PDB entry 5O7A | X-ray diffraction, 2.50 A resolution | chains B and F of the 6 polymer chains in the assembly

# Chain B
Name: Tubulin beta-2B chain
From: Bos taurus
Reference sequence: Q6B856 (TBB2B_BOVIN); the author numbering skips numbers that UniProt does not, so the offset changes along the chain: 1-42 = UniProt 1-42; 45-360 = UniProt 43-358; 369-455 = UniProt 359-445
Sequence (445 residues; numbered 1 to 455; 10 numbers in that range are skipped by the numbering (no residue carries them; nothing is unmodelled there); the number before each row is that of its first residue):
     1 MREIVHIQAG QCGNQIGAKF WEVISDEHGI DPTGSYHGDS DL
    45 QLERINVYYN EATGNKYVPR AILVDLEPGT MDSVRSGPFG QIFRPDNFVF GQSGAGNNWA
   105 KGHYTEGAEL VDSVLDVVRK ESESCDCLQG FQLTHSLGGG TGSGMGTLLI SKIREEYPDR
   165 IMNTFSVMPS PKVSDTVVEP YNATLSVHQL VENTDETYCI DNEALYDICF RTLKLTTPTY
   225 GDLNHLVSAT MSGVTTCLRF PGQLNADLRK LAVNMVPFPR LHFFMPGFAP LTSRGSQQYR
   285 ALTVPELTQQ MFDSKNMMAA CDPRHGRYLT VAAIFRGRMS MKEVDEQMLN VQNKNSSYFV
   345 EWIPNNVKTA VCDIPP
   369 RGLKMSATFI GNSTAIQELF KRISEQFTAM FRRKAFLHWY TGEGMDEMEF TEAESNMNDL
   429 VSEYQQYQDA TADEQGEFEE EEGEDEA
Unresolved in the structure: 276-281, 438-455
Ion coordination: Mg2+: Q11 (together with GDP)
Ligand contacts:
  - 9N5 ((2R)-2-(3-ethynylquinolin-6-yl)oxy-2-methoxy-N-[(1E)-1-methoxyimino-2-methyl-propan-2-yl]ethanamide): Y52, Q136, N167, F169, E200, Y202, V238, T239, C241, L242, L248, L252, L255, N258, M259, A316, A317, I318, K352, T353, A354, T376, I378
  - GDP (guanosine-5'-diphosphate): G10, Q11, C12, Q15, I16, D69, N101, S140, G142, G143, G144, T145, G146, S147, V171, P173, V177, D179, E183, N206, L209, Y224, L227, N228
Swiss-Prot annotation at these positions:
  - motif: M1 to I4 (MREI motif)
  - binding site (GTP): Q11, E71, S140, G144, T145, G146, N206, N228
  - binding site (Mg(2+)): E71
  - modified residue: S40 (Phosphoserine), T57 (Phosphothreonine), K60 (N6-acetyllysine), S174 (Phosphoserine), T287 (Phosphothreonine), T292 (Phosphothreonine), R320 (Omega-N-methylarginine), E448 (5-glutamyl polyglutamate)
  - cross-link (Glycyl lysine isopeptide (Lys-Gly)): K60 (interchain with G-Cter in ubiquitin), K326 (interchain with G-Cter in ubiquitin)
What the authors report for this chain:
  - binding site for 9N5: Y52, Q136, F169, E200, Y202, V238, T239, L242, L248, L252, L255, I318, K352, A354, I378
  - conformationally variable residues (loop rearrangement): L248, N249

# Chain F
Name: Uncharacterized protein
From: Gallus gallus
Reference sequence: E1BQ43 (E1BQ43_CHICK); residue numbers follow UniProt; this construct covers 1-378
Sequence (384 residues; each row starts with the number of its first residue):
     1 MYTFVVRDEN SSVYAEVSRL LLATGQWKRL RKDNPRFNLM LGERNRLPFG RLGHEPGLVQ
    61 LVNYYRGADK LCRKASLVKL IKTSPELSES CTWFPESYVI YPTNLKTPVA PAQNGIRHLI
   121 NNTRTDEREV FLAAYNRRRE GREGNVWIAK SSAGAKGEGI LISSEASELL DFIDEQGQVH
   181 VIQKYLEKPL LLEPGHRKFD IRSWVLVDHL YNIYLYREGV LRTSSEPYNS ANFQDKTCHL
   241 TNHCIQKEYS KNYGRYEEGN EMFFEEFNQY LMDALNTTLE NSILLQIKHI IRSCLMCIEP
   301 AISTKHLHYQ SFQLFGFDFM VDEELKVWLI EVNGAPACAQ KLYAELCQGI VDVAISSVFP
   361 LADTGQKTSQ PTSIFIKLHH HHHH
Unresolved in the structure: 88-90, 99-145, 149-184, 197, 223-239, 247-256, 363-372, 379-384
Construct notes: expression tag (379-384)
Ligand contacts: AMP-PCP (ACP; phosphomethylphosphonic acid adenylate ester): K74, I148, Y185, L186, K198, D200, L240, T241, N242, D318, M320, I330, E331, N333

# How chain B and chain F interact
Contacting residue pairs - 13 pairs, chain B then chain F:
  L333(B) with P56(F)
  Q336(B) with R36(F), hydrogen bond
  N337(B) with T3(F); R36(F); G57(F); L58(F)
  K338(B) with M1(F); K28(F), hydrogen bond (backbone-side chain)
  N339(B) with K28(F)
  S340(B) with N34(F); R36(F)
  F343(B) with R36(F)
  N350(B) with R36(F)
Also at the interface, not in a pair above, chain B (11 interface residues in all): S341, N349, V351
Also at the interface, not in a pair above, chain F (9 interface residues in all): E55

# Overview
Chain B and chain F form an interface of 11 and 9 residues respectively, with 2 hydrogen bonds. Polar pairs
include Q336(B)-R36(F) and K338(B)-K28(F). Bound to chain B: GDP and compound 9N5. From the paper: a binding
site for 9N5 at Y52(B), Q136(B) and F169(B) among others; conformational variability at L248(B) and N249(B).
Chain B is Tubulin beta-2B chain (Bos taurus) and chain F is Uncharacterized protein (Gallus gallus); the
structure, Quinolin-6-yloxyacetamides are microtubule destabilizing agents that bind to the colchicine site of
tubulin, was determined by X-ray diffraction.
